Entry 4H6J (X-ray diffraction, 1.52 A resolution); this record covers chains A and B.

Chain A:
Protein: Hypoxia inducible factor 1-alpha
From: Homo sapiens
Notes: fragment: pas-b domain
UniProt: Q16665 (HIF1A_HUMAN); numbering as in UniProt (aligned over 238-348)
Chain sequence (113 residues; numbered 236 to 348; the number before each row is that of its first residue):
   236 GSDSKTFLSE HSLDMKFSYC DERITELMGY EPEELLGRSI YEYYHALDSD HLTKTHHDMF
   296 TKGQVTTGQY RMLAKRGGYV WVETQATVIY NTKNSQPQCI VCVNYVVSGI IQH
Unresolved in the structure: 236-237, 344-348
Sequence notes: expression tag (236-237); engineered mutation Glu-245 (Arg in Q16665)

Chain B:
Protein: Aryl hydrocarbon nuclear translocator
From: Homo sapiens
Notes: fragment: pas-b domain
UniProt: P27540 (ARNT_HUMAN); residues 357-470 here = UniProt positions 357-470
Chain sequence (116 residues; numbered 355 to 470; the number before each row is that of its first residue):
   355 GSVCQPTRFI SRHNIEGIFT FVDHRCVATV GYQPQELLGK NIVEFCHPED QQLLRDSFQQ
   415 VVKLKGQVLS VMFRFRSKNQ EWLWMRTSSF TFQNPYSDEI EYIICTNTNV KNSSQE
Unresolved in the structure: 355, 467-470
Sequence notes: expression tag (355-356); engineered mutation Arg-362 (Glu in P27540)

How chain A and chain B interact:
Pairs across the interface (26):
  Leu-243(A) with Phe-375(B), hydrophobic
  Glu-245(A) with Arg-362(B), salt bridge; Ile-364(B); Arg-379(B), salt bridge
  Tyr-254(A) with Phe-375(B); Asp-377(B); His-378(B); Arg-379(B)
  Arg-258(A) with Arg-366(B)
  Gln-299(A) with Gly-420(B), hydrogen bond (side chain-backbone)
  Gln-304(A) with Tyr-450(B)
  Gln-320(A) with Phe-444(B); Phe-446(B)
  Thr-322(A) with Val-422(B); Phe-444(B)
  Tyr-325(A) with Arg-440(B), hydrogen bond (backbone-side chain)
  Thr-327(A) with Arg-440(B)
  Gln-333(A) with Pro-360(B); Arg-362(B)
  Cys-334(A) with Arg-362(B)
  Val-336(A) with Thr-460(B)
  Val-338(A) with Phe-446(B), hydrophobic; Ile-458(B), hydrophobic
  Tyr-340(A) with Phe-446(B), hydrophobic; Asn-448(B); Pro-449(B)
Also at the interface, not in a pair above, chain A (21 interface residues in all): Ser-253, Asp-256, Glu-318, Ile-324, Asn-326, Val-342
Also at the interface, not in a pair above, chain B (20 interface residues in all): Ser-442, Tyr-456

Summary:
Chain A and chain B form an interface of 21 and 20 residues respectively; the contacts include 2 hydrogen
bonds and 2 salt bridges. Polar contacts include Glu-245(A)/Arg-362(B), Glu-245(A)/Arg-379(B) and
Gln-299(A)/Gly-420(B).
Here chain A is Hypoxia inducible factor 1-alpha and chain B is Aryl hydrocarbon nuclear translocator, both
from Homo sapiens. Entry 4H6J (Identification of Cys 255 in HIF-1 as a novel site for development of covalent
inhibitors of ...) was determined by X-ray diffraction.
